6N06 - chains KF and LA of the 39 polymer chains in the assembly; structure by electron microscopy, 3.40 A resolution.

== Chain KF (and LA) ==
Protein: Microcompartments protein
Organism: Haliangium ochraceum DSM 14365
Notes: chain LA of this document is another copy of the same molecule, construct and numbering; everything in this record applies to it too
Reference sequence: D0LID5 (D0LID5_HALO1); residue numbers follow UniProt; this construct covers 1-99
Amino-acid sequence (99 residues; each row starts with the number of its first residue):
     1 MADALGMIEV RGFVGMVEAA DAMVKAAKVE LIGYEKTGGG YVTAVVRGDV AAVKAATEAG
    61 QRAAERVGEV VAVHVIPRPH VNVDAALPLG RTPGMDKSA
Disordered / not traced: 1, 94-99

== How chain KF and chain LA interact ==
Pairs across the interface (11; chain KF residue first):
  Ala2(KF) with Lys28(LA)
  Asp3(KF) with Lys28(LA), salt bridge
  Val50(KF) with Ala51(LA), hydrophobic; Ala52(LA)
  Ala51(KF) with Ala51(LA), hydrophobic
  Pro77(KF) with Ala26(LA); Ala27(LA), hydrophobic
  Arg78(KF) with Val24(LA); Ala26(LA); Ala27(LA); Lys28(LA)
Interface residues without a listed pair, chain KF (7 interface residues in all): Asp49
Interface residues without a listed pair, chain LA (9 interface residues in all): Lys25, Val29, Asp49

== Overview ==
The interface between chain KF and chain LA involves 7 residues on one side and 9 on the other; the contacts
include 1 salt bridge. Its one salt-bridged contact is Asp3(KF)-Lys28(LA).
Both chains are Microcompartments protein (Haliangium ochraceum DSM 14365). Entry 6N06 (Cryo-EM structure of
the HO BMC shell: BMC-T1 in the assembled shell) was determined by electron microscopy together with 6MZU,
6MZV, 6MZX, 6MZY, 6N07, 6N09, 6N0F and 6N0G from the same study.
